Entry 1CM7 (X-ray diffraction, 2.06 A resolution); this record covers chains A and B.

Chain A (and B):
Name: Protein (3-isopropylmalate dehydrogenase)
Source organism: Escherichia coli
Notes: chain B of this document is another copy of the same molecule, construct and numbering; everything in this record applies to it too
UniProtKB: P30125 (LEU3_ECOLI); numbering as in UniProt (aligned over 1-363)
Amino-acid sequence (363 residues; numbered 1 to 363; the number before each row is that of its first residue):
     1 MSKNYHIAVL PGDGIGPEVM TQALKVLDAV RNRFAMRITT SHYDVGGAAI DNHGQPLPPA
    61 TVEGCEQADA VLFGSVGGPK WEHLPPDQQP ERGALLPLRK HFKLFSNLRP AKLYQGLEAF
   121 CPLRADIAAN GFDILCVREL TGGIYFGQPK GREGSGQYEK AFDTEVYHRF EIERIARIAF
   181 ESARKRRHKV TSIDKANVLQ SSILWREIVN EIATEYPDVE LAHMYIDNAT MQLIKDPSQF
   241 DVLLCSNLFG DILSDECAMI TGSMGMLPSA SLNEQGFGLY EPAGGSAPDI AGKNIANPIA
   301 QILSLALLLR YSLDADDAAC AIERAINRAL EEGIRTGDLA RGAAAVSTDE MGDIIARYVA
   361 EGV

Interface between chain A and chain B:
Contacting residue pairs (107; chain A residue first):
  Ala119(A) with Arg124(B), hydrogen bond (backbone-side chain)
  Phe120(A) with Arg124(B), hydrogen bond (backbone-side chain)
  Cys121(A) with Arg124(B), hydrogen bond (backbone-side chain)
  Pro122(A) with Leu123(B); Arg124(B), hydrogen bond (backbone-backbone); Ile234(B), hydrophobic
  Leu123(A) with Pro122(B); Leu123(B); Arg124(B)
  Arg124(A) with Ala119(B); Phe120(B); Cys121(B), hydrogen bond (side chain-backbone); Pro122(B), hydrogen bond (backbone-backbone); Leu123(B); Arg124(B)
  Ile144(A) with Glu165(B); Leu199(B)
  Tyr145(A) with Lys195(B), hydrogen bond; Val198(B), hydrophobic
  Lys150(A) with Val198(B), hydrogen bond (side chain-backbone); Gln200(B)
  Gly151(A) with Gln200(B)
  Arg152(A) with Glu207(B), salt bridge
  Gly156(A) with Arg169(B)
  Gln157(A) with His168(B); Arg169(B); Phe170(B), hydrogen bond (backbone-backbone); Glu173(B), hydrogen bond
  Tyr158(A) with His168(B), hydrogen bond (backbone-side chain); Phe170(B), hydrophobic
  Glu159(A) with His168(B); Arg169(B), salt bridge
  Lys160(A) with Tyr167(B); His168(B)
  Ala161(A) with Glu165(B); Val166(B); Tyr167(B), hydrogen bond (backbone-backbone); Gln200(B); Ser201(B); Leu204(B)
  Phe162(A) with Glu165(B); Gln200(B)
  Asp163(A) with Thr164(B); Glu165(B), hydrogen bond (backbone-backbone); Leu199(B); Gln200(B), hydrogen bond (side chain-backbone); Ser201(B), hydrogen bond
  Thr164(A) with Phe162(B); Asp163(B)
  Glu165(A) with Ile144(B); Ala161(B); Phe162(B); Asp163(B), hydrogen bond (backbone-backbone)
  Val166(A) with Lys160(B); Ala161(B)
  Tyr167(A) with Glu159(B); Lys160(B); Ala161(B), hydrogen bond (backbone-backbone)
  His168(A) with Gln157(B); Tyr158(B); Glu159(B); Lys160(B)
  Arg169(A) with Gly156(B); Gln157(B), hydrogen bond (backbone-backbone); Glu159(B), salt bridge
  Phe170(A) with Gln157(B), hydrogen bond (backbone-backbone); Tyr158(B), hydrophobic
  Lys195(A) with Tyr145(B), hydrogen bond; Asp251(B), salt bridge
  Val198(A) with Tyr145(B), hydrophobic; Lys150(B), hydrogen bond (backbone-side chain)
  Leu199(A) with Asp163(B)
  Gln200(A) with Lys150(B); Gly151(B); Ala161(B); Phe162(B); Asp163(B), hydrogen bond (backbone-side chain)
  Ser201(A) with Ala161(B); Asp163(B), hydrogen bond
  Leu204(A) with Arg152(B); Glu159(B); Ala161(B), hydrophobic
  Glu207(A) with Arg152(B), salt bridge
  Asp227(A) with Asp251(B); Ile252(B); Asp255(B)
  Thr230(A) with Ile252(B); Glu256(B)
  Met231(A) with Asp255(B); Met259(B), hydrophobic
  Ile234(A) with Pro122(B), hydrophobic; Glu256(B); Ile260(B), hydrophobic
  Lys235(A) with Met259(B)
  Asp251(A) with Lys195(B), salt bridge; Asp227(B)
  Ile252(A) with Ile226(B), hydrophobic; Asp227(B); Thr230(B)
  Asp255(A) with Asp227(B); Met231(B)
  Glu256(A) with Thr230(B); Ile234(B)
  Met259(A) with Met231(B); Ile234(B), hydrophobic; Lys235(B)
  Met264(A) with Met231(B), hydrophobic
Interface residues without a listed pair, chain A (52 interface residues in all): Ile127, Ile203, Ile226, Gln232, Leu248, Phe249, Ala258, Ile260
Interface residues without a listed pair, chain B (50 interface residues in all): Ile127, Ile203, Leu248, Met264

Overview:
52 residues of chain A and 50 residues of chain B are in contact, with 23 hydrogen bonds and 6 salt bridges.
Polar pairs include Arg152(A)-Glu207(B), Glu159(A)-Arg169(B) and Lys195(A)-Asp251(B).
Chain A and chain B are both Protein (3-isopropylmalate dehydrogenase) (Escherichia coli); the structure,
3-isopropylmalate dehydrogenase from escherichia coli, was determined by X-ray diffraction together with 1CNZ
and 1WAL from the same study.
